PDB entry 6V21 | electron microscopy, 1.75 A resolution | chains A and R of the 24 polymer chains in the assembly

Chain A (and R):
Name: Ferritin heavy chain
Organism: Mus musculus
Notes: EC 1.16.3.1; chain R of this document is another copy of the same molecule, construct and numbering; everything in this record applies to it too
UniProt: P09528 (FRIH_MOUSE); residues 4-177 here correspond to UniProt positions 5-178 (UniProt number = residue number + 1)
Amino-acid sequence (174 residues; each row starts with the number of its first residue):
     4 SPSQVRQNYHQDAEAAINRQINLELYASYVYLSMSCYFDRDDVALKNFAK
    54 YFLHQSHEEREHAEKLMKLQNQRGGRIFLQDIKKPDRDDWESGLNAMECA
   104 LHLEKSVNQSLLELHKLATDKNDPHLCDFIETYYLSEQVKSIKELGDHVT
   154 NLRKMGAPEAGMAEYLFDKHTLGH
Unresolved in the structure: 177 (chain R: fully traced)
Curated features (UniProtKB/Swiss-Prot):
  - binding site (Fe cation): E27, E62, H65, E107, Q141

Chain A / chain R interface:
Pairs across the interface (54):
  S6(A) - D44(R)  hydrogen bond
  Q7(A) - D44(R)  hydrogen bond
  V8(A) - D44(R)
  L28(A) - Y32(R)  hydrophobic
  Y32(A) - L28(R)  hydrophobic
  Y32(A) - L82(R)
  Y32(A) - Q83(R)  hydrogen bond (side chain-backbone)
  Y32(A) - I85(R)
  L35(A) - M70(R)  hydrophobic
  S36(A) - L82(R)
  C39(A) - M70(R)  hydrogen bond
  C39(A) - N74(R)  hydrogen bond (backbone-side chain)
  C39(A) - I80(R)  hydrophobic
  D42(A) - N74(R)  hydrogen bond
  R43(A) - N74(R)
  R43(A) - R79(R)
  D44(A) - S6(R)  hydrogen bond
  D44(A) - Q7(R)  hydrogen bond
  D44(A) - V8(R)
  D44(A) - R79(R)  salt bridge
  D45(A) - R79(R)  salt bridge
  L56(A) - E67(R)
  H60(A) - R63(R)  hydrogen bond
  H60(A) - E67(R)  salt bridge
  R63(A) - H60(R)  hydrogen bond
  R63(A) - R63(R)
  E67(A) - L56(R)
  E67(A) - H60(R)  salt bridge
  M70(A) - L35(R)  hydrophobic
  M70(A) - C39(R)  hydrogen bond
  N74(A) - C39(R)  hydrogen bond (side chain-backbone)
  N74(A) - D42(R)  hydrogen bond
  N74(A) - R43(R)
  R79(A) - R43(R)
  R79(A) - D44(R)  salt bridge
  R79(A) - D45(R)  salt bridge
  I80(A) - C39(R)  hydrophobic
  F81(A) - D91(R)
  L82(A) - Y32(R)
  L82(A) - S36(R)
  L82(A) - K87(R)
  Q83(A) - Y32(R)  hydrogen bond (backbone-side chain)
  Q83(A) - K87(R)
  D84(A) - I85(R)
  D84(A) - K86(R)
  D84(A) - K87(R)  hydrogen bond (side chain-backbone)
  I85(A) - Y32(R)
  I85(A) - D84(R)
  I85(A) - I85(R)  hydrogen bond (backbone-backbone)
  K86(A) - D84(R)
  K87(A) - L82(R)
  K87(A) - Q83(R)
  K87(A) - D84(R)  hydrogen bond (backbone-side chain)
  D91(A) - F81(R)
Other interface residues (no listed pair), chain A (31 interface residues in all): N25, K71, P88
Other interface residues (no listed pair), chain R (31 interface residues in all): N25, K71, P88

Summary:
Chain A and chain R each contribute 31 residues to their interface, with 17 hydrogen bonds and 6 salt bridges.
Polar pairs include D44(A)-R79(R), D45(A)-R79(R) and H60(A)-E67(R). UniProt lists 5 Fe cation-binding residues
on chain A.
Both chains are Ferritin heavy chain (Mus musculus). Entry 6V21 (Mouse heavy chain apoferritin) was determined
by electron microscopy (same publication as 6V20).
